Entry 2P8C (X-ray diffraction, 2.00 A resolution); this record covers chain A.

== Chain A ==
Name: Mandelate racemase/muconate lactonizing enzyme family protein
From: Bacillus cereus ATCC 14579
UniProtKB: Q81IL5 (Q81IL5_BACCR); residues 1-369 here = UniProt positions 1-369
Amino-acid sequence (369 residues; row label = number of the first residue in the row):
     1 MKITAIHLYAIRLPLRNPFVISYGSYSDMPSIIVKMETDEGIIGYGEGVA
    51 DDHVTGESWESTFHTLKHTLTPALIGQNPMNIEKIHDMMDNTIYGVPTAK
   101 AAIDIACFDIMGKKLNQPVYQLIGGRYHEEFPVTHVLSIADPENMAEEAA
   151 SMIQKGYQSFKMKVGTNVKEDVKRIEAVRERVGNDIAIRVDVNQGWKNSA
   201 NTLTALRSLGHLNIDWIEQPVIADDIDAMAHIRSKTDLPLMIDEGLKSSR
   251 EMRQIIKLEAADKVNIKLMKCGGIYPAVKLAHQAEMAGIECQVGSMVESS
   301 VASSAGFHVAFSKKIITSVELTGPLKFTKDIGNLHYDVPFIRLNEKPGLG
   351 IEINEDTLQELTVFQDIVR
Curated features (UniProtKB/Swiss-Prot):
  - binding site (substrate): Tyr26, Asp51, Lys161 to Lys163, Asp191 to Asn193, Lys267, Ser295, Met296, Glu320 to Thr322
  - binding site (Mg(2+)): Asp191, Glu218, Asp243

== Summary ==
UniProt lists 14 substrate-binding residues and 3 Mg2+-binding residues.
Chain A is Mandelate racemase/muconate lactonizing enzyme family protein (Bacillus cereus ATCC 14579); the
structure, Crystal structure of N-succinyl Arg/Lys racemase from Bacillus cereus ATCC 14579 complexed with
N-succinyl Arg, was determined by X-ray diffraction (same publication as 2P88 and 2P8B).
